Entry 6ANJ (X-ray diffraction, 1.70 A resolution); this record covers chain A.

== Chain A ==
Protein: Synaptotagmin-7
From: Rattus norvegicus
Notes: fragment: C2A domain
UniProt: Q62747 (SYT7_RAT); numbering as in UniProt (aligned over 134-262)
Chain sequence (148 residues; row label = number of the first residue in the row; note: 133 numbers in that range are skipped by the numbering (no residue carries them; nothing is unmodelled there); numbers below 1 keep their minus sign (Gly-18 is residue -18)):
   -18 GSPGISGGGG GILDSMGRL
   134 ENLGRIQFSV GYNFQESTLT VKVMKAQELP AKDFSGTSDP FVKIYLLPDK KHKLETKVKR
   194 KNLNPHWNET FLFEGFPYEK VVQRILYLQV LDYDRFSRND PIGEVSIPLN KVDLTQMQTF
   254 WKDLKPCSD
Not modelled in the structure: -18 to -9
Differences from the reference sequence: expression tag (-18 to 0)
Ion coordination: Ca2+ site 1: Lys165, Asp166, Asp225, Asp227, Asp233; Ca2+ site 2: Asp166, Asp172, Asp225, Tyr226, Asp227; Ca2+ site 3: Asp227, Ser230, Arg231, Asp233
Small-molecule neighbours:
  - tertiary-butyl alcohol (TBU), molecule 1: Ala164, Lys165, Asp166, Phe167
  - tertiary-butyl alcohol (TBU), molecule 2: Leu179, Asp182, His185, Phe206, Phe209, Arg217
What the authors report for this chain:
  - mutagenesis - F167M/R231K: decreased binding to liposome
  - Ca2+ coordination: Asp225, Asp227, Asp233 (proposed by the authors, not directly observed)

== Summary ==
Chain A binds tertiary-butyl alcohol. Lys165, Asp166, Asp225, Asp227 and Asp233 coordinate Ca2+ site 1. The
Ca2+ site 2 is built by Asp166, Asp172, Asp225, Tyr226 and Asp227. The paper reports that F167M/R231K reduce
binding to liposome; Ca2+ coordination by Asp225, Asp227 and Asp233.
Chain A is Synaptotagmin-7 (Rattus norvegicus); the structure, Synaptotagmin-7, C2A domain, was determined by
X-ray diffraction (same publication as 6ANK).
